PDB entry 3AAB | X-ray diffraction, 1.85 A resolution | chains A and B

# Chain A (and B)
Name: Putative uncharacterized protein ST1653
Organism: Sulfolobus tokodaii
Notes: chain B of this document is another copy of the same molecule, construct and numbering; everything in this record applies to it too
UniProtKB: Q970D9 (Q970D9_SULTO); residue numbers follow UniProt; this construct covers 1-123
Chain sequence (123 residues; numbered 1 to 123; the number before each row is that of its first residue):
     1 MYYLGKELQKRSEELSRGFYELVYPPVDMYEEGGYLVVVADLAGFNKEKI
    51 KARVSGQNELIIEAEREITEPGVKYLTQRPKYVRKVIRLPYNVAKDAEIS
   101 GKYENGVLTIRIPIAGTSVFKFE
Unresolved in the structure: 1-13 (chain B: 1-8, 115-123)
Differences from the reference sequence: engineered mutation F120 (Ile in Q970D9), F122 (Ile in Q970D9)

# How chain A and chain B interact
Pairs across the interface - 89 pairs, chain A then chain B:
  R17(A) - D28(B)  salt bridge
  F19(A) - F19(B)  hydrophobic
  Y20(A) - V23(B)  hydrogen bond (side chain-backbone)
  Y20(A) - P26(B)  hydrophobic
  Y20(A) - K85(B)  hydrogen bond
  V23(A) - L15(B)  hydrophobic
  V23(A) - F19(B)  hydrophobic
  V23(A) - Y20(B)  hydrogen bond (backbone-side chain)
  Y24(A) - Y24(B)  hydrogen bond
  Y24(A) - D41(B)
  P26(A) - Y20(B)  hydrophobic
  P26(A) - Q78(B)
  P26(A) - R79(B)
  V27(A) - L76(B)
  V27(A) - Q78(B)  hydrogen bond (backbone-side chain)
  D28(A) - R17(B)  salt bridge
  D28(A) - I68(B)
  D28(A) - L76(B)
  D28(A) - T77(B)
  D28(A) - Q78(B)  hydrogen bond (side chain-backbone)
  D28(A) - R79(B)  hydrogen bond (side chain-backbone)
  M29(A) - K74(B)
  M29(A) - Y75(B)  hydrogen bond (backbone-backbone)
  M29(A) - L76(B)  hydrogen bond (backbone-backbone)
  Y30(A) - P71(B)
  Y30(A) - V73(B)
  Y30(A) - Y75(B)  hydrophobic
  E31(A) - G72(B)
  E31(A) - V73(B)  hydrogen bond (backbone-backbone)
  E31(A) - Y75(B)  hydrogen bond
  E32(A) - P71(B)
  L36(A) - Y75(B)  hydrophobic
  V39(A) - R79(B)
  D41(A) - Y24(B)
  D41(A) - A43(B)
  D41(A) - R66(B)  salt bridge
  D41(A) - R79(B)  salt bridge
  D41(A) - P80(B)
  L42(A) - A43(B)
  A43(A) - D41(B)
  A43(A) - L42(B)
  A43(A) - A43(B)  hydrophobic
  A43(A) - N105(B)
  A43(A) - G106(B)
  A43(A) - V107(B)
  G44(A) - N105(B)  hydrogen bond (backbone-backbone)
  G44(A) - V107(B)
  F45(A) - N105(B)  hydrogen bond (backbone-side chain)
  R66(A) - D41(B)  salt bridge
  I68(A) - D28(B)
  E70(A) - Y30(B)
  P71(A) - E32(B)
  G72(A) - E31(B)  hydrogen bond (backbone-backbone)
  V73(A) - Y30(B)
  V73(A) - E31(B)  hydrogen bond (backbone-backbone)
  K74(A) - M29(B)
  Y75(A) - M29(B)  hydrogen bond (backbone-backbone)
  Y75(A) - E31(B)  hydrogen bond
  Y75(A) - P90(B)  hydrophobic
  Y75(A) - Y91(B)  hydrogen bond
  L76(A) - V27(B)
  L76(A) - D28(B)
  L76(A) - M29(B)  hydrogen bond (backbone-backbone)
  L76(A) - I87(B)  hydrophobic
  T77(A) - D28(B)
  Q78(A) - P26(B)
  Q78(A) - V27(B)  hydrogen bond (side chain-backbone)
  Q78(A) - D28(B)  hydrogen bond (backbone-side chain)
  Q78(A) - K85(B)  hydrogen bond
  R79(A) - P26(B)
  R79(A) - D28(B)  hydrogen bond (backbone-side chain)
  R79(A) - V39(B)
  R79(A) - D41(B)  salt bridge
  R79(A) - V107(B)
  P80(A) - D41(B)
  K85(A) - Y20(B)  hydrogen bond
  K85(A) - Q78(B)  hydrogen bond
  P90(A) - Y75(B)  hydrophobic
  Y103(A) - N105(B)
  N105(A) - A43(B)
  N105(A) - G44(B)  hydrogen bond (backbone-backbone)
  N105(A) - F45(B)  hydrogen bond (side chain-backbone)
  N105(A) - Y103(B)
  N105(A) - G106(B)
  G106(A) - A43(B)
  G106(A) - N105(B)
  G106(A) - G106(B)
  V107(A) - G44(B)
  V107(A) - R79(B)
Also at the interface, not in a pair above, chain A (42 interface residues in all): L15, P25, I87, Y91
Also at the interface, not in a pair above, chain B (40 interface residues in all): P25

# In short
Chain A and chain B form an interface of 42 and 40 residues respectively; the contacts include 27 hydrogen
bonds and 6 salt bridges. Among the polar pairs are R17(A)-D28(B), D41(A)-R66(B) and D41(A)-R79(B).
Both chains are Putative uncharacterized protein ST1653 (Sulfolobus tokodaii). Entry 3AAB (Small heat shock
protein hsp14.0 with the mutations of I120F and I122F in the form I ...) was determined by X-ray diffraction.
